PDB entry 6GDG | electron microscopy, 4.11 A resolution (low resolution: residue-level contacts below are approximate; hydrogen-bond / salt-bridge calls are withheld) | chains A and D of the 5 polymer chains in the assembly

Chain A:
Molecule: TrxA, Adenosine receptor A2a
Source organism: Escherichia coli
UniProtKB: chimeric construct of Q14F07, P29274: residues -106 to 1 from Q14F07 (Q14F07_ECOLX) positions 37-144 (UniProt number = residue number + 143); residues 8-316 from P29274 positions 8-316 (same numbers)
Chain sequence (479 residues; row label = number of the first residue in the row; numbers below 1 keep their minus sign (Met-162 is residue -162)):
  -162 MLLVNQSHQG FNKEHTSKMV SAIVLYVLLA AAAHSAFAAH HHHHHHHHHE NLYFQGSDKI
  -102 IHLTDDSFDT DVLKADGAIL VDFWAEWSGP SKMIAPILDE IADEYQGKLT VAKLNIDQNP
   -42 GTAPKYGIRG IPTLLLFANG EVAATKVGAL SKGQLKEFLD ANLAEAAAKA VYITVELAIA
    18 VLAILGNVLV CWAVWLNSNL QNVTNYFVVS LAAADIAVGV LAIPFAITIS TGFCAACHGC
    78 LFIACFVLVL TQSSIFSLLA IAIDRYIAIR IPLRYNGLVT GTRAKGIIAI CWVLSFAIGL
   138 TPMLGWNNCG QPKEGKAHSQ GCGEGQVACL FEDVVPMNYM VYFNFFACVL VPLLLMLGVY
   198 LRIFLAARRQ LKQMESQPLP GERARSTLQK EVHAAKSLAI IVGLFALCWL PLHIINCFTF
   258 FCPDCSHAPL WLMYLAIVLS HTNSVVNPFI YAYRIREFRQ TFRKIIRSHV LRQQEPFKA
Unresolved in the structure: -162 to 6, 147-163, 212-223, 300-316
Disulfides: Cys74-Cys146, Cys77-Cys166
Construct notes: initiating methionine (-162); expression tag (-161 to -107); conflict Ser-75 (Cys68 in Q14F07), Ser-72 (Cys71 in Q14F07), Ala-25 (Lys118 in Q14F07), Ala154 (Asn in P29274); linker (2-7)
Residues lining bound ligands: N-ethyl-5'-carboxamido adenosine (NEC): Val84, Leu85, Thr88, Gln89, Ile92, Phe168, Met177, Asn181, Trp246, Leu249, His250, Asn253, Met270, Ile274, Ser277, His278
UniProt features mapped onto this chain:
  - binding site (adenosine): Glu169, Asn253, Ser277, His278
Reported in the primary citation:
  - conformationally variable residues (order/disorder transition, side-chain flip): Gly147 to Gln163, Phe168, Glu169, Glu212 to Ser223, His264, Arg291

Chain D:
Molecule: Guanine nucleotide-binding protein G(s) subunit alpha isoforms short
Source organism: Homo sapiens
UniProtKB: P63092 (GNAS2_HUMAN); aligned in 2 segments with insertions or deletions, so no single offset holds: 6-195 ~ UniProt 6-64; 204-384 ~ UniProt 204-394
Chain sequence (248 residues; each row starts with the number of its first residue; note: 131 numbers in that range are skipped by the numbering (no residue carries them; nothing is unmodelled there)):
     6 NSKTEDQRNE EKAQREANKK IEKQLQKDKQ VYRATHRLLL LGADNSGKST IV
   189 KQMRILHGGS GGSGGTSGIF ETKFQVDKVN FHMFDVGGQR DERRKWIQCF NDVTAIIFVV
   249 DSSDYNRLQE ALNLFKSIWN NRWLRTISVI LFLNKQDLLA EKVLAGKSKI EDYFPEFARY
   309 TTPEDATPEP GEDPRVTRAK YFIRDEFLRI STASGDGRHY CYPHFTCAVD TENARRIFND
   369 CRDIIQRMHL RQYELL
Unresolved in the structure: 6-11, 189-205
Construct notes: conflict Asp49 (Gly in P63092), Asn50 (Glu in P63092), Asp249 (Ala in P63092), Asp252 (Ser in P63092), Ala362 (Ile372 in P63092), Ile365 (Val375 in P63092); linker (196-203)

How chain A and chain D interact:
Contacting residue pairs - 37 pairs, chain A then chain D:
  Arg102(A) - Tyr381(D)
  Ala105(A) - His377(D)
  Ile106(A) - Gln374(D)
  Ile106(A) - His377(D)
  Ile106(A) - Leu378(D)
  Arg107(A) - Arg370(D)
  Pro109(A) - Arg370(D)
  Pro109(A) - Ile373(D)
  Pro109(A) - Gln374(D)
  Leu110(A) - His41(D)
  Leu110(A) - Val217(D)
  Leu110(A) - Phe366(D)
  Leu110(A) - Cys369(D)
  Leu110(A) - Arg370(D)
  Arg111(A) - Asp215(D)
  Arg111(A) - Lys216(D)
  Arg111(A) - Val217(D)
  Tyr112(A) - His377(D)
  Asn113(A) - Arg38(D)
  Gly114(A) - Ala39(D)
  Ile200(A) - Leu383(D)
  Ala204(A) - Leu378(D)
  Gln207(A) - Asp371(D)
  Gln207(A) - Gln374(D)
  Gln207(A) - Arg375(D)
  Leu208(A) - Leu384(D)
  Gln210(A) - Tyr350(D)
  Met211(A) - Tyr348(D)
  Lys227(A) - Leu384(D)
  Ala231(A) - Leu383(D)
  Ser234(A) - Glu382(D)
  Ser234(A) - Leu383(D)
  Leu235(A) - Leu383(D)
  Arg291(A) - Glu382(D)
  Ile292(A) - Gln380(D)
  Arg293(A) - Gln380(D)
  Arg293(A) - Glu382(D)
Also at the interface, not in a pair above, chain A (27 interface residues in all): Ala203, His230, Glu294, Arg296
Interface features reported in the paper:
  - interface residues, chain A: Leu110(A), Asn113(A), Arg291(A)
  - interface residues, chain D: Arg38(D), His41(D)

Summary:
The interface between chain A and chain D involves 27 residues on one side and 22 on the other. Chain A binds
N-ethyl-5'-carboxamido adenosine. Curated annotation (UniProt) lists 4 adenosine-binding residues on chain A.
The paper reports interface residues Leu110(A), Asn113(A) and Arg38(D) among others; conformational
variability at Gly147(A), Phe168(A) and Glu169(A) among others.
Chain A is TrxA, Adenosine receptor A2a (Escherichia coli) and chain D is Guanine nucleotide-binding protein
G(s) subunit alpha isoforms short (Homo sapiens); the structure, Cryo-EM structure of the adenosine A2A
receptor bound to a miniGs heterotrimer, was determined by electron microscopy.
